PDB entry 6KUJ | electron microscopy, 3.40 A resolution | chains A and B of the 5 polymer chains in the assembly

== Chain A ==
Name: Polymerase 3
Source organism: Influenza D virus (D/swine/Oklahoma/1334/2011)
UniProt: K9LHJ4 (K9LHJ4_9ORTO); residues 1-710 here = UniProt positions 1-710
Chain sequence (710 residues; numbered 1 to 710; the number before each row is that of its first residue):
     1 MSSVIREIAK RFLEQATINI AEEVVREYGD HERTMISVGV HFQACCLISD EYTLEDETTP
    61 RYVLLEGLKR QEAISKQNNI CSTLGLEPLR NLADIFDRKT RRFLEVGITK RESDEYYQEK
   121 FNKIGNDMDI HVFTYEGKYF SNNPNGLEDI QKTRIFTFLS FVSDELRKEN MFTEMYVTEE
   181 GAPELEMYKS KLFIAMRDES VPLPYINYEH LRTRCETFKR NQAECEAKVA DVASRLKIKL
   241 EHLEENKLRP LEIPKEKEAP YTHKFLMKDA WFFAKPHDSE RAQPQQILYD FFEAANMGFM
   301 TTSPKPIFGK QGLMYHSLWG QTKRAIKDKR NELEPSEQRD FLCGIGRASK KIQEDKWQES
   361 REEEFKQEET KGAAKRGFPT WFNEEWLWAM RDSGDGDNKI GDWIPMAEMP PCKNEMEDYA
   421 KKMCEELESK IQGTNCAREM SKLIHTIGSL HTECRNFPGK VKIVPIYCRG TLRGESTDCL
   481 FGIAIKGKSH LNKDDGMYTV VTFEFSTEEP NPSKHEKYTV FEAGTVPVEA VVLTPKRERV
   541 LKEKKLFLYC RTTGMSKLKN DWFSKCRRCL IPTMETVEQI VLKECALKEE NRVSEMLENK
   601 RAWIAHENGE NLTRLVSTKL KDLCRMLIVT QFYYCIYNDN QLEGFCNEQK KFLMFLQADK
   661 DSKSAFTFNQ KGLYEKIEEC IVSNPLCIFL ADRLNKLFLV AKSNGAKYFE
Disordered / not traced: 1-183, 394-398, 531-541

== Chain B ==
Name: RNA-directed RNA polymerase catalytic subunit
Source organism: Influenza D virus (D/swine/Oklahoma/1334/2011)
Notes: EC 2.7.7.48
UniProt: K9LH03 (K9LH03_9ORTO); numbering as in UniProt (aligned over 1-753)
Chain sequence (753 residues; numbered 1 to 753; the number before each row is that of its first residue):
     1 MEINPYLLML NNDITSMISL TYPYTGAPPM SHGTSTKYSM ETVSRTYSYS RTKKEVPSGI
    61 FPIERRKFCN TIEDKENLEK PNGNVDINFM LSLAEMLEEK MGKGFFKFCA NEAEAEILKM
   121 HFSKLTEGRQ TYDWTSERNM PAATALQLTV DAIQETQGTF KGTTMVEYCN KILEMMDWPE
   181 VKFKKVRMIV QRHWDPKTKK EIKMKSPTLM ITKIGREEFI KRICTINTMA KDGERGKYKR
   241 RAIATPGMGI RPFSKIVETL AQKICERLAE SGLPVGGNEK KAKLKTTVSS TNSKLQEGQF
   301 MVNITGDNSK WNECQQPEAY LAMLAYITKD SSNLMKDLCS VAPTLFCNKY VKMGQGFRAK
   361 NKRKTKEIVI PAKKMKERKE LMNAEWRDLF ETIEPYMDGE CCFLGGGMLM GMFNMLSTVF
   421 GVMTLNYREE ALARRNCYWT GLQSSDDFVL FCISRTWPEM EMTILKFIAV CKLMGINMSL
   481 EKSYGCLPEL FEFTSMFFSG DFVSNIALEL PAFTTAGMNE GTDFTAAMSV IRTNMINNGL
   541 SPGTALMALR ICLQEFRATY RVHPYDSGVK NHRMKIIRKF IETIENKDGL LISDGGKLMN
   601 NISSLHIPEE ILKEDLMDPS YRNRVFNPRN PFTQFEKTVD IFKASGPIRV EENEAVVSTH
   661 SFRTRSNRTL LNTDMRAMAL EEKRYQVVCN MYRSVFESAD VNTPIGSMSM GEAIEAKILD
   721 RARTQFENGI IGGEEYSEIK RLIEDAKRQR LSV
Disordered / not traced: 187-207, 276-278, 431-434, 636-654, 753

== Chain A / chain B interface ==
Pairs across the interface - 272 pairs, chain A then chain B:
  Glu-184(A) with Leu-118(B)
  Leu-185(A) with Glu-114(B); Ser-332(B); Leu-334(B), hydrophobic
  Met-187(A) with Asn-170(B); Asp-337(B)
  Tyr-188(A) with Asn-170(B), hydrogen bond (backbone-side chain); Leu-173(B); Glu-174(B); Asp-177(B), hydrogen bond
  Lys-189(A) with Asp-337(B), salt bridge
  Ser-190(A) with Leu-173(B); Asp-177(B)
  Lys-191(A) with Asp-177(B), hydrogen bond (backbone-side chain)
  Leu-192(A) with Met-176(B); Asp-177(B); Arg-216(B); Ile-220(B), hydrophobic
  Phe-193(A) with Val-341(B), hydrophobic; Thr-344(B)
  Ala-195(A) with Ile-60(B)
  Met-196(A) with Ile-60(B); Ile-220(B), hydrophobic; Asn-348(B), hydrogen bond
  Arg-197(A) with Asp-337(B), salt bridge; Ser-340(B), hydrogen bond; Thr-344(B)
  Glu-199(A) with Ser-58(B), hydrogen bond; Gly-59(B); Ile-60(B); Arg-65(B), salt bridge
  Ser-200(A) with Arg-65(B), hydrogen bond; Leu-321(B); Cys-347(B)
  Val-201(A) with Lys-67(B), hydrogen bond (backbone-side chain)
  Leu-203(A) with Lys-54(B); Lys-67(B); Thr-71(B)
  Pro-204(A) with Asn-70(B)
  Tyr-205(A) with Ile-87(B)
  Tyr-208(A) with Leu-321(B), hydrophobic; Lys-336(B); Ser-340(B)
  Leu-211(A) with Leu-321(B), hydrophobic
  Arg-212(A) with Lys-336(B)
  Cys-215(A) with Tyr-326(B)
  Glu-216(A) with Lys-329(B); Lys-336(B), salt bridge
  Phe-218(A) with Asn-88(B); Leu-91(B); Ser-92(B); Glu-95(B)
  Lys-219(A) with Glu-95(B)
  Arg-220(A) with Ser-92(B); Glu-95(B), hydrogen bond (backbone-side chain); Met-96(B)
  Glu-224(A) with Phe-89(B); Ser-92(B), hydrogen bond; Met-96(B); Tyr-427(B)
  Cys-225(A) with Tyr-427(B); Glu-429(B)
  Lys-228(A) with Tyr-427(B); Glu-429(B), salt bridge; Lys-466(B); Ala-469(B)
  Asp-231(A) with Leu-78(B); Ala-469(B); Leu-473(B)
  Val-232(A) with Leu-465(B); Ala-469(B), hydrophobic
  Ser-234(A) with Leu-78(B)
  Arg-235(A) with Leu-78(B), hydrogen bond (side chain-backbone); Glu-79(B); Ile-468(B); Lys-472(B)
  Leu-236(A) with Glu-79(B)
  Lys-237(A) with Glu-79(B); Leu-465(B); Ile-468(B); Leu-480(B)
  Lys-239(A) with Met-460(B); Glu-461(B); Ile-464(B)
  Glu-241(A) with Trp-457(B)
  Ser-279(A) with Gly-568(B)
  Ser-349(A) with Thr-365(B); Glu-367(B), hydrogen bond
  Lys-350(A) with Thr-365(B), hydrogen bond (backbone-backbone); Glu-367(B), hydrogen bond (backbone-backbone)
  Lys-351(A) with Arg-358(B); Glu-367(B)
  Ile-352(A) with Glu-367(B), hydrogen bond (backbone-backbone); Ile-368(B); Val-369(B), hydrogen bond (backbone-backbone)
  Glu-354(A) with Val-369(B); Lys-374(B); Arg-378(B), salt bridge
  Trp-357(A) with Ile-368(B); Arg-378(B)
  Lys-366(A) with Lys-360(B); Asn-361(B); Ile-368(B); Leu-381(B)
  Gln-367(A) with Ala-359(B); Lys-360(B), hydrogen bond (backbone-backbone); Leu-381(B)
  Glu-368(A) with Phe-357(B); Arg-358(B); Leu-381(B); Asn-383(B), hydrogen bond (backbone-side chain)
  Glu-369(A) with Asn-383(B)
  Asn-383(A) with Met-1(B), hydrogen bond (side chain-backbone); Glu-2(B), hydrogen bond; Ile-3(B)
  Trp-386(A) with Ile-3(B)
  Leu-387(A) with Met-1(B); Ile-3(B), hydrophobic
  Met-390(A) with Ile-3(B), hydrophobic
  Pro-405(A) with Gln-554(B)
  Met-406(A) with Met-547(B), hydrophobic; Arg-550(B); Gln-554(B)
  Ala-407(A) with Arg-550(B); Gln-554(B)
  Glu-408(A) with Arg-550(B); Leu-553(B); Arg-557(B), salt bridge; Lys-597(B); Leu-598(B)
  Met-409(A) with Leu-546(B), hydrophobic; Arg-550(B), hydrogen bond
  Pro-410(A) with Leu-546(B), hydrophobic; Leu-598(B), hydrophobic; Asn-600(B); Asn-601(B)
  Pro-411(A) with Leu-598(B); Asn-601(B), hydrogen bond (backbone-side chain)
  Lys-413(A) with Ser-603(B), hydrogen bond
  Glu-415(A) with Ser-603(B)
  Met-416(A) with Ile-602(B), hydrophobic
  Glu-417(A) with Asn-601(B), hydrogen bond; Ile-602(B); Ser-603(B)
  Ala-420(A) with Pro-542(B); Leu-546(B); Ile-602(B), hydrophobic
  Lys-421(A) with Leu-546(B)
  Cys-424(A) with Gly-543(B); Leu-546(B), hydrophobic
  Glu-428(A) with Arg-550(B), salt bridge
  Asp-495(A) with His-32(B), salt bridge
  Met-497(A) with His-32(B)
  Leu-558(A) with Met-30(B), hydrophobic
  Trp-562(A) with Gly-26(B); Pro-28(B); Arg-235(B); Pro-511(B), hydrophobic
  Lys-565(A) with Glu-555(B)
  Arg-567(A) with Ile-551(B); Gln-554(B); Glu-555(B)
  Arg-568(A) with Leu-510(B)
  Cys-569(A) with Thr-25(B)
  Leu-570(A) with Met-547(B), hydrophobic
  Ile-571(A) with Leu-510(B), hydrophobic; Thr-544(B); Ile-551(B), hydrophobic
  Met-574(A) with Gly-543(B); Met-547(B), hydrophobic
  Glu-575(A) with Thr-544(B)
  Thr-576(A) with Met-17(B); Ser-19(B), hydrogen bond
  Glu-578(A) with Ser-541(B), hydrogen bond; Pro-542(B); Gly-543(B), hydrogen bond (side chain-backbone); Thr-544(B)
  Gln-579(A) with Thr-15(B); Ser-16(B)
  Ile-580(A) with Met-17(B), hydrophobic
  Leu-582(A) with Ser-541(B)
  Lys-583(A) with Asp-13(B), salt bridge; Thr-15(B), hydrogen bond; Ser-16(B), hydrogen bond
  Trp-603(A) with Leu-7(B); Asn-11(B)
  Ile-604(A) with Leu-7(B)
  Ala-605(A) with Met-1(B); Glu-2(B); Ile-3(B), hydrophobic; Asn-4(B); Leu-7(B)
  His-606(A) with Glu-2(B), hydrogen bond (backbone-backbone); Asn-4(B); Leu-7(B)
  Glu-607(A) with Glu-2(B)
  Asn-608(A) with Glu-2(B)
  Leu-615(A) with Leu-7(B), hydrophobic
  Leu-623(A) with Leu-8(B), hydrophobic
  Met-626(A) with Pro-5(B), hydrophobic
  Leu-627(A) with Leu-20(B), hydrophobic
  Gln-631(A) with Leu-20(B); Thr-25(B), hydrogen bond (backbone-side chain)
  Tyr-634(A) with Leu-20(B), hydrogen bond (side chain-backbone); Tyr-22(B); Pro-23(B), hydrophobic; Thr-25(B); Gly-26(B)
  Cys-635(A) with Thr-25(B), hydrogen bond (backbone-side chain)
  Asn-638(A) with Pro-23(B); Gly-26(B); Ala-27(B), hydrogen bond (side chain-backbone)
  Asn-640(A) with Pro-29(B); Lys-237(B); Tyr-238(B); Arg-240(B)
  Gln-641(A) with Tyr-238(B)
  Glu-643(A) with Pro-23(B); Arg-235(B); Gly-236(B), hydrogen bond (side chain-backbone)
  Cys-646(A) with Thr-21(B); Pro-23(B)
  Asn-647(A) with Gly-236(B), hydrogen bond (side chain-backbone)
  Gln-649(A) with Tyr-6(B), hydrogen bond; Thr-21(B)
  Lys-650(A) with Thr-21(B); Tyr-22(B); Phe-497(B)
  Lys-651(A) with Glu-481(B); Lys-482(B)
  Leu-653(A) with Met-9(B), hydrophobic; Ile-14(B); Thr-21(B)
  Met-654(A) with Ile-14(B), hydrophobic; Tyr-484(B); Leu-490(B); Phe-497(B), hydrophobic
  Phe-655(A) with Tyr-484(B), hydrophobic
  Gln-657(A) with Asn-12(B); Asp-13(B); Ile-14(B); Leu-490(B)
  Ala-658(A) with Cys-486(B), hydrophobic; Leu-490(B), hydrophobic
  Lys-660(A) with Met-9(B); Leu-10(B); Asn-12(B)
  Lys-663(A) with Leu-487(B); Pro-488(B); Leu-490(B)
  Ser-664(A) with Leu-487(B)
  Ala-665(A) with Gly-485(B)
  Phe-666(A) with Val-302(B), hydrophobic; Tyr-484(B); Gly-485(B), hydrogen bond (backbone-backbone)
  Phe-668(A) with Ile-304(B), hydrophobic; Leu-480(B); Ser-483(B)
  Asn-669(A) with Leu-480(B); Glu-481(B), hydrogen bond
  Gly-672(A) with Glu-481(B)
  Leu-673(A) with Glu-481(B)
  Cys-680(A) with Tyr-238(B), hydrophobic
  Leu-690(A) with Tyr-6(B)
  Arg-693(A) with Glu-2(B), salt bridge; Ile-3(B), hydrogen bond (side chain-backbone); Asn-4(B), hydrogen bond (backbone-side chain)
  Leu-697(A) with Asn-4(B); Tyr-6(B), hydrophobic; Leu-7(B), hydrophobic; Leu-10(B), hydrophobic
  Val-700(A) with Leu-10(B), hydrophobic
Interface residues without a listed pair, chain A (149 interface residues in all): Glu-186, Pro-202, Ala-227, Ile-238, Gln-353, Phe-365, Lys-371, Cys-412, Thr-452, Pro-572, Ala-602, Val-616, Thr-630, Leu-642, Phe-645, Leu-656, Thr-667, Lys-676, Glu-679, Phe-689, Leu-694, Lys-696, Ala-701
Interface residues without a listed pair, chain B (159 interface residues in all): Ile-18, Ser-31, Pro-57, Phe-61, Cys-69, Leu-93, Glu-318, Ala-322, Ala-325, Asn-333, Leu-338, Lys-362, Lys-364, Lys-366, Pro-371, Met-382, Trp-386, Met-478, Phe-491, Phe-502, Asn-505, Phe-513, Arg-561, Pro-564, Lys-570, Gly-596, Met-599, Ser-604

== In short ==
The interface between chain A and chain B involves 149 residues on one side and 159 on the other, with 41
hydrogen bonds and 11 salt bridges. Polar pairs include Lys-189(A)/Asp-337(B), Arg-197(A)/Asp-337(B) and
Glu-199(A)/Arg-65(B).
Chain A is Polymerase 3 and chain B is RNA-directed RNA polymerase catalytic subunit, both from Influenza D
virus (D/swine/Oklahoma/1334/2011); the structure, Structure of influenza D virus polymerase bound to cRNA
promoter in class 1, was determined by electron microscopy, deposited together with 6KUK, 6KUP, 6KUR, 6KUT,
6KUV and 6KV5.
